PDB entry 1W8S | X-ray diffraction, 1.85 A resolution | chains C and D of the 5 polymer chains in the assembly

Chain C (and D):
Molecule: Fructose-bisphosphate aldolase class I
Organism: Thermoproteus tenax
Notes: EC 4.1.2.13; chain D of this document is another copy of the same molecule, construct and numbering; everything in this record applies to it too
Reference sequence: P58315 (ALF1_THETE); residues 1-263 here = UniProt positions 1-263
Chain sequence (263 residues; row label = number of the first residue in the row):
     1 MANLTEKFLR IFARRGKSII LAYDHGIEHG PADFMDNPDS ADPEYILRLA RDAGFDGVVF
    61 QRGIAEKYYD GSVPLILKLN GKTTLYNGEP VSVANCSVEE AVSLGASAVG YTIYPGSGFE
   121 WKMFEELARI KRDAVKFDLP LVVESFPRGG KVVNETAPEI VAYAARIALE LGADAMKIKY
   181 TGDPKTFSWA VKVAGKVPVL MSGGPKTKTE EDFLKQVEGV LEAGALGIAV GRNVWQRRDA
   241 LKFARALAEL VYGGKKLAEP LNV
Not modelled in the structure: 1-2, 253-263
Construct notes: engineered mutation E144 (Trp in P58315), F146 (Tyr in P58315)
Small-molecule neighbours: 1,6-di-O-phosphono-beta-D-fructofuranose (FBP): A22, D24, H25, E28, H29, E144, F146, R148, K177, K179, S202, G203, G204, A229, V230, G231, R232

Chain C / chain D interface:
Pairs across the interface (73; chain C residue first):
  Y23(C) - R166(D)  hydrogen bond
  G26(C) - Y163(D)
  G26(C) - R166(D)
  G26(C) - E170(D)
  I27(C) - Y163(D)  hydrogen bond (backbone-side chain)
  I27(C) - E170(D)
  I27(C) - L171(D)  hydrophobic
  E28(C) - Y163(D)  hydrogen bond (backbone-side chain)
  H29(C) - Y163(D)  hydrogen bond (backbone-side chain)
  G30(C) - Y163(D)  hydrogen bond (backbone-side chain)
  P31(C) - A162(D)
  P31(C) - Y163(D)
  P31(C) - W189(D)
  P31(C) - V193(D)  hydrophobic
  F34(C) - R166(D)
  F34(C) - W189(D)  hydrophobic
  M35(C) - W189(D)
  P38(C) - K192(D)
  A41(C) - R166(D)  hydrogen bond (backbone-side chain)
  Q61(C) - E170(D)
  R62(C) - K131(D)
  R62(C) - E170(D)
  R62(C) - L171(D)
  G63(C) - L169(D)
  G63(C) - E170(D)  hydrogen bond (backbone-backbone)
  G63(C) - G172(D)
  I64(C) - L169(D)  hydrophobic
  I64(C) - E170(D)
  E66(C) - K131(D)  salt bridge
  E66(C) - G172(D)
  E66(C) - D174(D)
  K67(C) - T5(D)  hydrogen bond
  K67(C) - K131(D)
  K67(C) - G172(D)  hydrogen bond (side chain-backbone)
  K67(C) - A173(D)  hydrogen bond (side chain-backbone)
  K67(C) - D174(D)  salt bridge
  K67(C) - K196(D)  hydrogen bond (backbone-side chain)
  K67(C) - V197(D)
  Y68(C) - G195(D)
  Y68(C) - K196(D)  hydrogen bond (side chain-backbone)
  G81(C) - F124(D)
  K82(C) - E120(D)
  T83(C) - G116(D)
  T83(C) - E120(D)  hydrogen bond
  T83(C) - Y163(D)
  T83(C) - I167(D)
  T84(C) - K151(D)  hydrogen bond (backbone-side chain)
  T84(C) - Y163(D)  hydrogen bond (backbone-side chain)
  L85(C) - G116(D)
  L85(C) - P147(D)  hydrophobic
  L85(C) - G150(D)
  L85(C) - K151(D)  hydrogen bond (backbone-backbone)
  L85(C) - I160(D)  hydrophobic
  L85(C) - Y163(D)  hydrophobic
  Y86(C) - G116(D)
  Y86(C) - S117(D)
  Y86(C) - G118(D)
  Y86(C) - E120(D)
  Y86(C) - K151(D)  hydrogen bond (backbone-side chain)
  N87(C) - G150(D)
  N87(C) - K151(D)  hydrogen bond
  V91(C) - W121(D)
  V93(C) - W121(D)
  V93(C) - E125(D)
  A94(C) - A128(D)
  N95(C) - A128(D)
  N95(C) - L171(D)
  S97(C) - R132(D)
  E99(C) - R132(D)  salt bridge
  E100(C) - R132(D)
  F119(C) - W121(D)
  K122(C) - W121(D)
  K122(C) - E125(D)  salt bridge
Also at the interface, not in a pair above, chain C (37 interface residues in all): P43, E44, C96
Also at the interface, not in a pair above, chain D (34 interface residues in all): P115, V135, V152

In short:
Chain C and chain D form an interface of 37 and 34 residues respectively, with 18 hydrogen bonds and 4 salt
bridges. Polar contacts include E66(C)-K131(D), K67(C)-D174(D) and E99(C)-R132(D). Ligands of chain C:
1,6-di-O-phosphono-beta-D-fructofuranose.
Chain C and chain D are both Fructose-bisphosphate aldolase class I (Thermoproteus tenax); the structure, The
mechanism of the Schiff Base Forming Fructose-1,6-bisphosphate Aldolase: Structural analysis of reaction
intermediates, was determined by X-ray diffraction (same publication as 2YCE).
